2VYR - chains F and I of the 12 polymer chains in the assembly; structure by X-ray diffraction, 2.00 A resolution.

[Chain F (and I)]
Molecule: Human single domain antibody
Source organism: Homo sapiens
Notes: antibody fragment or engineered binder; chain I of this document is another copy of the same molecule, construct and numbering; everything in this record applies to it too
Amino-acid sequence (153 residues; row label = number of the first residue in the row):
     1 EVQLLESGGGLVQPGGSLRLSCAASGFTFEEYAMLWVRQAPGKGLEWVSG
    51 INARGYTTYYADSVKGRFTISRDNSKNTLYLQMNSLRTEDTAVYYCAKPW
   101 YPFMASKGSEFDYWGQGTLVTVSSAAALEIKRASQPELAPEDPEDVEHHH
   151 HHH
Unresolved in the structure: 125-153
Cystine bridges: C22-C96

[Chain F / chain I interface]
Pairs across the interface (28; chain F residue first):
  E6(F) - G44(I)
  S7(F) - G42(I)
  S7(F) - K43(I)
  G8(F) - G42(I)
  G8(F) - K43(I)
  G9(F) - Q39(I)
  G10(F) - Q39(I)
  Q39(F) - F111(I)  hydrogen bond (side chain-backbone)
  Q39(F) - W114(I)
  A40(F) - W114(I)
  P41(F) - D112(I)
  P41(F) - Y113(I)  hydrophobic
  P41(F) - W114(I)
  G42(F) - D112(I)  hydrogen bond (backbone-backbone)
  G42(F) - Y113(I)
  V93(F) - W114(I)  hydrophobic
  Q116(F) - L45(I)
  Q116(F) - K107(I)
  G117(F) - G44(I)
  G117(F) - L45(I)  hydrogen bond (backbone-backbone)
  T118(F) - Q39(I)  hydrogen bond
  T118(F) - K43(I)  hydrogen bond (side chain-backbone)
  L119(F) - Q39(I)  hydrogen bond (backbone-side chain)
  L119(F) - L45(I)  hydrophobic
  L119(F) - Y95(I)  hydrophobic
  L119(F) - W114(I)
  T121(F) - Q116(I)
  S123(F) - Q116(I)  hydrogen bond
Other interface residues (no listed pair), chain F (18 interface residues in all): L11, A92

[Summary]
The interface between chain F and chain I involves 18 residues on one side and 12 on the other, with 7
hydrogen bonds. Polar pairs include Q39(F)-F111(I), T118(F)-Q39(I) and T118(F)-K43(I).
Chain F and chain I are both Human single domain antibody (Homo sapiens); the structure, Structure of human
MDM4 N-terminal domain bound to a single domain antibody, was determined by X-ray diffraction.
